PDB entry 8EUK | X-ray diffraction, 1.98 A resolution | chain A

== Chain A ==
Molecule: Cytochrome P450-terp
Organism: Pseudomonas sp
Notes: EC 1.14.-.-
UniProtKB: P33006 (CPXL_PSESP); numbering as in UniProt (aligned over 1-428)
Chain sequence (448 residues; numbered -19 to 428; the number before each row is that of its first residue; numbers below 1 keep their minus sign (Met-19 is residue -19)):
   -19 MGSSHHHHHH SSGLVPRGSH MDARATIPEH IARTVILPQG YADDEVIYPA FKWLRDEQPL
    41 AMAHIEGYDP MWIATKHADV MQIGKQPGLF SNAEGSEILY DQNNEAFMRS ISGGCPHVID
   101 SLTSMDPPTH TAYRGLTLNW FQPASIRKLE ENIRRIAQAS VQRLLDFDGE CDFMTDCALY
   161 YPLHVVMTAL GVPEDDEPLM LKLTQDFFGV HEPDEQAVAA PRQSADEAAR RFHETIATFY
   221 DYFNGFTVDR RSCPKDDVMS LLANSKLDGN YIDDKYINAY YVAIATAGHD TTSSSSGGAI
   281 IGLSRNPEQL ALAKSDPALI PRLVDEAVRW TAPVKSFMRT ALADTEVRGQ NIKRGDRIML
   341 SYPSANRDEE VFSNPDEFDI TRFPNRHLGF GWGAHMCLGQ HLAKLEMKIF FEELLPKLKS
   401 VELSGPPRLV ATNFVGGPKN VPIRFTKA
Unresolved in the structure: -19 to 0, 193-202
Differences from the reference sequence: initiating methionine (-19); expression tag (-18 to 0)
Metal / ion sites: heme Fe: Cys377 (together with 1,2-ethanediol)
Ligand contacts: heme (HEM): Leu102, Thr103, His110, Arg114, Phe121, Val166, Ile264, Ala267, Gly268, Thr271, Thr272, Ser275, Val308, Pro313, Val314, Phe317, Arg319, Tyr342, Gly369, Phe370, Gly371, Trp372, Ala374, His375, Met376, Cys377, Leu378, Gly379, Leu382, Ala383, Glu386, Met387
Curated features (UniProtKB/Swiss-Prot):
  - binding site (heme): Cys377
What the authors report for this chain:
  - catalytic residues: Thr271 (by similarity / conservation)
  - mutagenesis - S101A/T103A: abolished binding to alpha-terpineol

== In short ==
Bound to chain A: heme. UniProt lists heme-binding residue Cys377. The paper reports the catalytic residue
Thr271; S101A/T103A abolish binding to alpha-terpineol.
Chain A is Cytochrome P450-terp (Pseudomonas sp); the structure, cytochrome P450terp (cyp108A1) bound to
ethylene glycol, was determined by X-ray diffraction, deposited together with 8EUH and 8EUL.
